PDB entry 4DDF | X-ray diffraction, 3.15 A resolution | chains A and B of the 6 polymer chains in the assembly

Chain A (and B):
Molecule: Propanediol utilization polyhedral body protein PduT
Source organism: Salmonella enterica
Notes: chain B of this document is another copy of the same molecule, construct and numbering; everything in this record applies to it too
UniProtKB: E7V033 (E7V033_SALTY); residue numbers follow UniProt; this construct covers 1-184
Amino-acid sequence (192 residues; each row starts with the number of its first residue):
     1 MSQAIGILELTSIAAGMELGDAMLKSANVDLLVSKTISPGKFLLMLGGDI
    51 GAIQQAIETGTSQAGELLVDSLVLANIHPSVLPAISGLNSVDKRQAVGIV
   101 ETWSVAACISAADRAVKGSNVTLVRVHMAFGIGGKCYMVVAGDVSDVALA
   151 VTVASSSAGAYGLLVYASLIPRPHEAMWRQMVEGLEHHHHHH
Unresolved in the structure: 1, 185-192
Construct notes: engineered mutation Ala-15 (Lys in E7V033), Ser-38 (Cys in E7V033), Leu-67 (Met in E7V033), Ala-148 (Asn in E7V033), Leu-149 (Asn in E7V033), Ser-156 (Glu in E7V033), Ala-160 (Glu in E7V033), Tyr-161 (Lys in E7V033), Ala-167 (Arg in E7V033), Leu-169 (Val in E7V033); expression tag (185-192)

How chain A and chain B interact:
Contacting residue pairs - 36 pairs, chain A then chain B:
  Thr-11(A) / Lys-135(B)  hydrogen bond (backbone-side chain)
  Ser-12(A) / Glu-101(B)  hydrogen bond
  Ser-12(A) / Lys-135(B)
  Ser-12(A) / Tyr-166(B)
  Ile-13(A) / Glu-101(B)  hydrogen bond (backbone-side chain)
  Ile-13(A) / Tyr-137(B)  hydrophobic
  Ala-14(A) / Ile-99(B)  hydrophobic
  Ala-14(A) / Glu-101(B)  hydrogen bond (backbone-side chain)
  Ala-14(A) / Tyr-166(B)
  Ala-14(A) / Ser-168(B)  hydrogen bond (backbone-side chain)
  Ala-15(A) / Tyr-166(B)
  Met-17(A) / Ile-99(B)  hydrophobic
  Met-17(A) / Met-177(B)
  Met-17(A) / Gln-180(B)
  Met-17(A) / Met-181(B)  hydrophobic
  Glu-18(A) / Tyr-166(B)  hydrogen bond
  Glu-18(A) / Ser-168(B)
  Glu-18(A) / Leu-169(B)
  Glu-18(A) / Ile-170(B)
  Asp-21(A) / Ile-170(B)
  Asp-21(A) / Pro-173(B)
  Asp-21(A) / His-174(B)  hydrogen bond (side chain-backbone)
  Asp-21(A) / Met-177(B)
  Leu-24(A) / Met-177(B)  hydrophobic
  Lys-25(A) / Pro-171(B)
  Lys-25(A) / Arg-172(B)  hydrogen bond (side chain-backbone)
  Lys-25(A) / His-174(B)
  Leu-31(A) / Met-177(B)  hydrophobic
  Ser-34(A) / Gln-180(B)  hydrogen bond (backbone-side chain)
  Ile-37(A) / Phe-130(B)
  Ser-38(A) / Phe-130(B)
  Pro-39(A) / Phe-130(B)
  Gly-40(A) / Phe-130(B)
  Gly-40(A) / Lys-135(B)  hydrogen bond (backbone-side chain)
  Phe-42(A) / Gln-180(B)
  Leu-67(A) / Tyr-166(B)  hydrophobic
Also at the interface, not in a pair above, chain A (19 interface residues in all): Gly-20
Also at the interface, not in a pair above, chain B (18 interface residues in all): Val-165, Ala-176

In short:
The interface between chain A and chain B involves 19 residues on one side and 18 on the other; the contacts
include 10 hydrogen bonds. Polar pairs include Thr-11(A)/Lys-135(B), Ser-12(A)/Glu-101(B) and
Ile-13(A)/Glu-101(B).
Both chains are Propanediol utilization polyhedral body protein PduT (Salmonella enterica). Entry 4DDF
(Computationally Designed Self-assembling Octahedral Cage protein, O333, Crystallized in space group P4) was
determined by X-ray diffraction (same publication as 3VCD, 4DCL and 4EGG).
